PDB entry 9L7M | electron microscopy, 3.48 A resolution | chains B and C of the 5 polymer chains in the assembly

# Chain B
Name: Tubulin beta chain
Organism: Sus scrofa
UniProtKB: P02554 (TBB_PIG); the author numbering skips numbers that UniProt does not, so the offset changes along the chain: 1-44 = UniProt 1-44; 47-360 = UniProt 45-358; 369-455 = UniProt 359-445
Amino-acid sequence (445 residues; numbered 1 to 455; 10 numbers in that range are skipped by the numbering (no residue carries them; nothing is unmodelled there); the number before each row is that of its first residue):
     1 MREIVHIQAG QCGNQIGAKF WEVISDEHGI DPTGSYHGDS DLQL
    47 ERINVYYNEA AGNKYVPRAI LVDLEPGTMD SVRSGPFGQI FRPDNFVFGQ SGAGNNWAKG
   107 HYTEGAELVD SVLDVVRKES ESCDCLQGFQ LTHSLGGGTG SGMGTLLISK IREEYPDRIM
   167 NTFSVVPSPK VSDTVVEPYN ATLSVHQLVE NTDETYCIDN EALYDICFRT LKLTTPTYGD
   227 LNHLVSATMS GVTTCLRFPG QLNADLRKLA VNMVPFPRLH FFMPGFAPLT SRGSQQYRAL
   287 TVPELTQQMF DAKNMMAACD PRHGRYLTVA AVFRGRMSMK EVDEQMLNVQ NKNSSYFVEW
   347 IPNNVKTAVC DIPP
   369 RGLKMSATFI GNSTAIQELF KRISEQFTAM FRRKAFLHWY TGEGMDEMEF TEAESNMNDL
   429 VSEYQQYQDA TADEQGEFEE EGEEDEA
Not modelled in the structure: 437-455
Metal / ion sites: Mg2+: Glu-71 (together with GTP)
Small-molecule neighbours: GTP: Gly-10, Gln-11, Cys-12, Gln-15, Glu-71, Ala-99, Gly-100, Asn-101, Ser-140, Gly-142, Gly-143, Gly-144, Thr-145, Gly-146, Val-171, Glu-183, Asn-206, Tyr-224, Asn-228

# Chain C
Name: Tubulin alpha-1B chain
Organism: Sus scrofa
Notes: EC 3.6.5.-
UniProtKB: Q2XVP4 (TBA1B_PIG); residues 1-451 here = UniProt positions 1-451
Amino-acid sequence (451 residues; numbered 1 to 451; the number before each row is that of its first residue):
     1 MRECISIHVG QAGVQIGNAC WELYCLEHGI QPDGQMPSDK TIGGGDDSFN TFFSETGAGK
    61 HVPRAVFVDL EPTVIDEVRT GTYRQLFHPE QLITGKEDAA NNYARGHYTI GKEIIDLVLD
   121 RIRKLADQCT GLQGFLVFHS FGGGTGSGFT SLLMERLSVD YGKKSKLEFS IYPAPQVSTA
   181 VVEPYNSILT THTTLEHSDC AFMVDNEAIY DICRRNLDIE RPTYTNLNRL ISQIVSSITA
   241 SLRFDGALNV DLTEFQTNLV PYPRIHFPLA TYAPVISAEK AYHEQLSVAE ITNACFEPAN
   301 QMVKCDPRHG KYMACCLLYR GDVVPKDVNA AIATIKTKRS IQFVDWCPTG FKVGINYQPP
   361 TVVPGGDLAK VQRAVCMLSN TTAIAEAWAR LDHKFDLMYA KRAFVHWYVG EGMEEGEFSE
   421 AREDMAALEK DYEEVGVDSV EGEGEEEGEE Y
Not modelled in the structure: 440-451
Metal / ion sites: Mg2+: Glu-71 (together with GTP)
Small-molecule neighbours: GTP: Gly-10, Gln-11, Ala-12, Gln-15, Ile-16, Glu-71, Asp-98, Ala-99, Ala-100, Asn-101, Ser-140, Gly-142, Gly-143, Gly-144, Thr-145, Gly-146, Ile-171, Thr-179, Glu-183, Asn-206, Tyr-224, Leu-227, Asn-228

# How chain B and chain C interact
Pairs across the interface (66):
  Met-1(B) / Pro-72(C)  hydrophobic
  Met-1(B) / Gly-95(C)
  Met-1(B) / Lys-96(C)
  Arg-2(B) / Pro-72(C)
  Arg-2(B) / Lys-96(C)
  Arg-2(B) / Asp-98(C)  salt bridge
  Glu-47(B) / Asp-76(C)
  Arg-48(B) / Pro-72(C)  hydrogen bond (side chain-backbone)
  Arg-48(B) / Thr-73(C)
  Arg-48(B) / Asp-76(C)  salt bridge
  Cys-131(B) / Glu-97(C)  hydrogen bond
  Leu-132(B) / Glu-97(C)
  Arg-164(B) / Glu-97(C)  salt bridge
  Gln-247(B) / Tyr-224(C)
  Leu-248(B) / Gln-11(C)
  Leu-248(B) / Thr-179(C)
  Asn-249(B) / Gln-11(C)
  Asn-249(B) / Thr-73(C)
  Asp-251(B) / Asp-98(C)
  Arg-253(B) / Ala-100(C)
  Arg-253(B) / Arg-105(C)
  Lys-254(B) / Glu-71(C)  salt bridge
  Lys-254(B) / Ala-100(C)
  Lys-254(B) / Asn-101(C)
  Ala-256(B) / Trp-407(C)  hydrogen bond (backbone-side chain)
  Val-257(B) / Ala-100(C)
  Val-257(B) / Phe-404(C)
  Val-257(B) / Trp-407(C)
  Asn-258(B) / Asn-101(C)
  Asn-258(B) / Ala-180(C)
  Asn-258(B) / Val-181(C)
  Asn-258(B) / Val-182(C)
  Val-260(B) / His-406(C)
  Val-260(B) / Trp-407(C)
  Pro-261(B) / Phe-404(C)
  Phe-262(B) / Lys-401(C)
  Phe-262(B) / His-406(C)
  Pro-263(B) / His-406(C)
  Met-323(B) / Thr-223(C)
  Ser-324(B) / Arg-221(C)  hydrogen bond (side chain-backbone)
  Ser-324(B) / Pro-222(C)
  Ser-324(B) / Thr-223(C)
  Met-325(B) / Pro-222(C)
  Met-325(B) / Tyr-224(C)  hydrogen bond
  Lys-326(B) / Tyr-210(C)
  Lys-326(B) / Arg-214(C)
  Lys-326(B) / Glu-220(C)
  Lys-326(B) / Pro-222(C)
  Glu-327(B) / Arg-221(C)  salt bridge
  Asp-329(B) / Val-177(C)
  Asp-329(B) / Ser-178(C)
  Asp-329(B) / Thr-179(C)
  Leu-333(B) / Gln-176(C)
  Trp-346(B) / Met-398(C)
  Trp-346(B) / Lys-401(C)
  Trp-346(B) / Ala-403(C)  hydrophobic
  Ile-347(B) / Val-181(C)  hydrophobic
  Pro-348(B) / Met-398(C)
  Asn-349(B) / Gln-176(C)  hydrogen bond (side chain-backbone)
  Asn-349(B) / Ser-178(C)
  Asn-349(B) / Val-181(C)
  Asn-349(B) / Lys-394(C)
  Asn-350(B) / Val-181(C)
  Lys-352(B) / Asn-101(C)
  Lys-352(B) / Thr-179(C)
  Thr-353(B) / Thr-179(C)
Also at the interface, not in a pair above, chain B (42 interface residues in all): Asp-130, Asp-199, Cys-241, Phe-244, Pro-245, Gly-246, Thr-314, Val-351
Also at the interface, not in a pair above, chain C (37 interface residues in all): Gln-15, Glu-77, Pro-175, Leu-397

# In short
42 residues of chain B and 37 residues of chain C are in contact, with 6 hydrogen bonds and 5 salt bridges.
Among the polar pairs are Arg-2(B)/Asp-98(C), Arg-48(B)/Asp-76(C) and Arg-164(B)/Glu-97(C). Bound to chain B:
GTP. Chain C binds GTP.
Here chain B is Tubulin beta chain and chain C is Tubulin alpha-1B chain, both from Sus scrofa. Entry 9L7M
(Nucleotide-free kinesin-1 motor domain bound to the microtubule) was determined by electron microscopy
together with 9L6K, 9L78 and 9L7E from the same study.
